PDB entry 7XHA | electron microscopy, 3.35 A resolution | chains A and Y of the 4 polymer chains in the assembly

Chain A:
Name: Protein translocase subunit SecA
From: Bacillus subtilis subsp. subtilis str. 168
Notes: EC 7.4.2.8
UniProt: P28366 (SECA_BACSU); residue numbers follow UniProt; this construct covers 1-778
Chain sequence (778 residues; row label = number of the first residue in the row):
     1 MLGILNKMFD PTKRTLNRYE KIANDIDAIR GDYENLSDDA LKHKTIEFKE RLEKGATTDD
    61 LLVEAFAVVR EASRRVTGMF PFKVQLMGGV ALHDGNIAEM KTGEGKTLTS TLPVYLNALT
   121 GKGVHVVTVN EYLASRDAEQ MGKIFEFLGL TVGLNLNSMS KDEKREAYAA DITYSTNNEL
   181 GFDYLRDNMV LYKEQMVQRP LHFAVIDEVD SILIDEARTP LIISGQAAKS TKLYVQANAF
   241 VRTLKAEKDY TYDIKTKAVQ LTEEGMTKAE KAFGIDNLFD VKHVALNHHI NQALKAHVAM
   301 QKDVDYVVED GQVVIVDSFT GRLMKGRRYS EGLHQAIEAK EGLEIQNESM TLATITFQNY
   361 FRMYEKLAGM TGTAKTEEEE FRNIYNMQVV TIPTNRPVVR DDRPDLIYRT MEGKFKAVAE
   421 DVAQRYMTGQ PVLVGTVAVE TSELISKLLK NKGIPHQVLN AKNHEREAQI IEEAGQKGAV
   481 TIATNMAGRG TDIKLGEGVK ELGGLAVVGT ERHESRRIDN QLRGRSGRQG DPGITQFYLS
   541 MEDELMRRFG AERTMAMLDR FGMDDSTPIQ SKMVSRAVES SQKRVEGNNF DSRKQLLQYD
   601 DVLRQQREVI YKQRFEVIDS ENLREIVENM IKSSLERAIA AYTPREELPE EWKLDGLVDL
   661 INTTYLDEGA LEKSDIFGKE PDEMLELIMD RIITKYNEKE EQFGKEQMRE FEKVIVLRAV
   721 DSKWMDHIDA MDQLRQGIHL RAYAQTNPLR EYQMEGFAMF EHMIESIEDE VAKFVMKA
Unresolved in the structure: 1-13
Curated features (UniProtKB/Swiss-Prot):
  - binding site (ATP): Met-79, Phe-80, Gln-85, Gly-103 to Thr-107, Asp-492
  - mutagenesis: Lys-101 (K101N: Can restore growth of E.coli secA mutants), Lys-106 (K106N: Loss of activity. Cannot complement E.coli secA mutants), Gly-587 (G587C: Forms position 587-750 dimers upon oxidation in vitro; when associated with C-750. Does not form position 587-587 dimers (homodimers)), Asn-588 (N588C: Forms position 588-588 dimers upon oxidation in vitro (homodimers)), Arg-750 (R750C: Forms position 587-750 dimers upon oxidation in vitro; when associated with C-587. Also forms position 750-750 dimers (homodimers))
Small-molecule neighbours: ADP / beryllium trifluoride: Met-79, Phe-80, Pro-81, Phe-82, Gln-85, Thr-102, Gly-103, Glu-104, Gly-105, Lys-106, Thr-107, Leu-108, Arg-136, Glu-208, Gly-490, Asp-492, Lys-494, Arg-525, Arg-528, Gln-529
Reported in the primary citation:
  - binding site for the ligand ADP: Met-79, Phe-82, Gln-85, Lys-106, Asp-492
  - binding site for beryllium trifluoride: Arg-525, Arg-528
  - catalytic residues: Gln-521
  - conformationally variable residues (loop rearrangement): Val-314 to Lys-325
  - mutagenesis - R328P/Y329P: unchanged catalytic activity

Chain Y:
Name: Protein translocase subunit SecY
From: Geobacillus thermodenitrificans NG80-2
UniProt: A4IJK8 (A4IJK8_GEOTN); numbering as in UniProt (aligned over 1-430)
Chain sequence (430 residues; numbered 1 to 430; the number before each row is that of its first residue):
     1 MFRTISNFMR VSDIRNKIIF TLLMLIVFRI GTFIPVPSVN TDVLKLQDQL NAFGVLNIFC
    61 GGALQNFSIF AMGVMPYITA SIIVQLLQMD VVPKFAEWSK QGEMGRRKLA QFTRYFTIVL
   121 GFIQALGMSY GFNNLAGGML IQNPGIGTYL LIAVVLTAGT AFLMWLGEQI TAKGVGNGIS
   181 IIIFAGIVSG IPTILNQIYA QQFENVGEDL FLRIVRLLLV ALAVVAVIVG VIYIQQAFRK
   241 IPIQYAKRLE GRNPVGGHST HLPLKVNPAG VIPVIFAVSF LIAPPTIASF FGTNDVTLWI
   301 RRTFDYTHPV GMTIYVVLII AFTYFYAFVQ VNPEQMADNL KKQGGYIPGI RPGKNTQEYV
   361 TRILYRLTLV GSLFLAFIAV LPVFFVNFAN LPPSAQIGGT SLLIVVGVAL ETMKQLESQL
   421 VKRHYRGFIK
Unresolved in the structure: 1, 51-64, 203-211
Construct notes: engineered mutation Cys-60 (Gly in A4IJK8)

Interface between chain A and chain Y:
Contacting residue pairs (89):
  Gln-260(A) / Lys-341(Y)  hydrogen bond (side chain-backbone)
  Gln-260(A) / Lys-342(Y)  hydrogen bond (side chain-backbone)
  Leu-261(A) / Lys-341(Y)  hydrogen bond (backbone-side chain)
  Met-266(A) / Lys-341(Y)
  Met-266(A) / Arg-351(Y)
  Met-266(A) / Pro-352(Y)
  Glu-270(A) / Arg-351(Y)  salt bridge
  Asn-277(A) / Gly-349(Y)
  Phe-279(A) / Tyr-346(Y)  hydrophobic
  Phe-279(A) / Gly-349(Y)  hydrogen bond (backbone-backbone)
  Phe-279(A) / Pro-352(Y)  hydrophobic
  Asp-280(A) / Gln-244(Y)
  Asp-280(A) / Tyr-346(Y)  hydrogen bond (backbone-side chain)
  Val-281(A) / Gln-244(Y)
  Val-281(A) / Pro-348(Y)  hydrophobic
  Val-284(A) / Gln-244(Y)
  Val-284(A) / Tyr-245(Y)
  Val-284(A) / Ala-246(Y)
  Val-284(A) / Tyr-346(Y)
  Asn-287(A) / Ala-246(Y)
  Asn-287(A) / Tyr-346(Y)
  His-288(A) / Ala-246(Y)
  His-288(A) / Lys-247(Y)
  His-288(A) / Leu-249(Y)
  His-289(A) / Leu-249(Y)
  Asn-291(A) / Ala-246(Y)
  Glu-331(A) / Lys-247(Y)
  Glu-348(A) / Leu-249(Y)
  Lys-583(A) / Met-104(Y)
  Arg-584(A) / Gln-101(Y)
  Arg-584(A) / Met-104(Y)
  Asp-591(A) / Glu-103(Y)
  Asp-591(A) / Met-104(Y)
  Val-602(A) / Tyr-425(Y)
  Gln-605(A) / Tyr-425(Y)
  Gln-606(A) / Tyr-425(Y)
  Ile-610(A) / Phe-428(Y)  hydrophobic
  Gln-613(A) / Arg-426(Y)
  Gln-613(A) / Gly-427(Y)
  Gln-613(A) / Phe-428(Y)  hydrogen bond (side chain-backbone)
  Gln-613(A) / Ile-429(Y)
  Glu-616(A) / Ile-429(Y)
  Ile-626(A) / Ile-429(Y)
  Asn-629(A) / Lys-430(Y)  hydrogen bond (side chain-backbone)
  Met-630(A) / Phe-428(Y)  hydrophobic
  Val-720(A) / Phe-428(Y)  hydrophobic
  Asp-726(A) / Asn-253(Y)  hydrogen bond (backbone-side chain)
  Ala-730(A) / Asn-253(Y)
  Gln-733(A) / Arg-248(Y)
  Gln-733(A) / Arg-252(Y)
  Gln-733(A) / His-258(Y)  hydrogen bond
  Leu-734(A) / Ser-259(Y)
  Gln-736(A) / Tyr-245(Y)
  Gln-736(A) / Lys-247(Y)
  Gln-736(A) / Arg-248(Y)  hydrogen bond
  Gly-737(A) / Thr-260(Y)
  His-739(A) / Tyr-245(Y)
  Leu-740(A) / Ile-243(Y)  hydrophobic
  Leu-740(A) / His-261(Y)
  Leu-740(A) / Pro-263(Y)
  Leu-740(A) / Leu-340(Y)  hydrophobic
  Arg-741(A) / Ser-259(Y)  hydrogen bond (side chain-backbone)
  Arg-741(A) / His-261(Y)  hydrogen bond
  Arg-741(A) / Pro-263(Y)
  Tyr-743(A) / Leu-262(Y)  hydrophobic
  Tyr-743(A) / Pro-263(Y)
  Tyr-743(A) / Met-336(Y)  hydrophobic
  Tyr-743(A) / Asn-339(Y)  hydrogen bond
  Ala-744(A) / Phe-238(Y)  hydrophobic
  Ala-744(A) / Pro-263(Y)  hydrogen bond (backbone-backbone)
  Ala-744(A) / Lys-265(Y)
  Gln-745(A) / Lys-265(Y)  hydrogen bond
  Gln-745(A) / Gln-330(Y)
  Arg-750(A) / Glu-411(Y)  salt bridge
  Arg-750(A) / Lys-414(Y)
  Arg-750(A) / Gln-415(Y)
  Arg-750(A) / Ser-418(Y)
  Met-754(A) / Ser-418(Y)  hydrogen bond
  Met-754(A) / Val-421(Y)  hydrophobic
  Phe-757(A) / Val-421(Y)  hydrophobic
  Phe-757(A) / His-424(Y)
  Phe-757(A) / Tyr-425(Y)  hydrophobic
  Phe-760(A) / Tyr-425(Y)  hydrophobic
  Glu-761(A) / Arg-426(Y)  salt bridge
  Ile-764(A) / Arg-426(Y)
  Ile-764(A) / Gly-427(Y)
  Ile-764(A) / Phe-428(Y)  hydrophobic
  Glu-768(A) / Arg-426(Y)  salt bridge
  Glu-768(A) / Phe-428(Y)
Other interface residues (no listed pair), chain A (61 interface residues in all): Ala-258, Glu-263, Thr-267, Gly-332, Asn-588, Gln-595, Val-609, Val-617, Ser-633, His-727, Asp-729, Thr-746, Gln-753, Glu-755
Other interface residues (no listed pair), chain Y (51 interface residues in all): Lys-100, Gly-102, Pro-268, Val-331, Gln-343, Ile-347, Ile-350, Lys-422

In short:
61 residues of chain A face 51 of chain Y across their interface; the contacts include 16 hydrogen bonds and 4
salt bridges. Among the polar pairs are Glu-270(A)/Arg-351(Y), Arg-750(A)/Glu-411(Y) and
Glu-761(A)/Arg-426(Y). Chain A binds ADP / beryllium trifluoride. The paper reports the catalytic residue
Gln-521(A); R328P/Y329P of chain A leave catalytic activity unchanged.
Here chain A is Protein translocase subunit SecA (Bacillus subtilis subsp. subtilis str. 168) and chain Y is
Protein translocase subunit SecY (Geobacillus thermodenitrificans NG80-2). Entry 7XHA (Structure of the
SecA/SecYE/proOmpA(4Y)-sfGFP complex with ADP.BeF3-) was determined by electron microscopy (same publication
as 7XHB).
